PDB entry 4N7R | X-ray diffraction, 2.80 A resolution | chains C and D of the 4 polymer chains in the assembly

== Chain C (and D) ==
Protein: Genomic DNA, chromosome 3, P1 clone: MXL8
Organism: Arabidopsis thaliana
Notes: chain D of this document is another copy of the same molecule, construct and numbering; everything in this record applies to it too
Reference sequence: Q9LU39 (Q9LU39_ARATH); residue numbers follow UniProt; this construct covers 42-317
Chain sequence (310 residues; row label = number of the first residue in the row):
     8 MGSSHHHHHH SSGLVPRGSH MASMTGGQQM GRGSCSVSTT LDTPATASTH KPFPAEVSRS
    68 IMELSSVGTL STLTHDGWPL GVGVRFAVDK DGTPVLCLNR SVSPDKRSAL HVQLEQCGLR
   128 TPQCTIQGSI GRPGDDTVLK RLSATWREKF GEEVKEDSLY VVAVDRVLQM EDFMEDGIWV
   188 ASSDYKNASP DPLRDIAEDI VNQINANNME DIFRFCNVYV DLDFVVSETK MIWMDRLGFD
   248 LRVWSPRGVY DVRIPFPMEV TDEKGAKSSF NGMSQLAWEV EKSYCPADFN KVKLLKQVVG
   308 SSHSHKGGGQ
Disordered / not traced: 8-54, 307-317 (chain D: 8-55, 307-317)
Construct notes: expression tag (8-41)

== Chain C / chain D interface ==
Pairs across the interface - 78 pairs, chain C then chain D:
  Val74(C) - Gln120(D)
  Val74(C) - Phe180(D)  hydrophobic
  Gly75(C) - Gln120(D)  hydrogen bond (backbone-side chain)
  Thr76(C) - Thr76(D)  hydrogen bond
  Thr76(C) - His118(D)
  Ser78(C) - Ser78(D)  hydrogen bond
  Ser78(C) - Pro86(D)
  Ser78(C) - Gly88(D)
  Leu80(C) - Leu80(D)  hydrophobic
  Leu80(C) - Gly84(D)
  Gly84(C) - Leu80(D)
  Gly84(C) - Arg114(D)  hydrogen bond (backbone-side chain)
  Trp85(C) - Arg114(D)
  Trp85(C) - Ser115(D)  hydrogen bond (side chain-backbone)
  Trp85(C) - Gln134(D)
  Trp85(C) - Gly135(D)
  Trp85(C) - Asp172(D)
  Pro86(C) - Ser78(D)
  Pro86(C) - Leu80(D)
  Pro86(C) - Arg114(D)
  Pro86(C) - Ser115(D)
  Pro86(C) - Ala116(D)
  Pro86(C) - Gln134(D)  hydrogen bond (backbone-side chain)
  Leu87(C) - Ala116(D)  hydrophobic
  Leu87(C) - Thr132(D)
  Leu87(C) - Gln134(D)
  Gly88(C) - Ser78(D)
  Gly88(C) - Ala116(D)
  Gly88(C) - His118(D)
  Gly88(C) - Thr132(D)  hydrogen bond (backbone-side chain)
  Val89(C) - His118(D)
  Gly90(C) - His118(D)  hydrogen bond (backbone-side chain)
  Gly90(C) - Gln120(D)
  Gly90(C) - Gln130(D)  hydrogen bond (backbone-side chain)
  Gly90(C) - Phe180(D)
  Val91(C) - Phe180(D)
  Arg92(C) - Phe180(D)
  Cys104(C) - Met181(D)
  Leu105(C) - Met181(D)
  Asn106(C) - Met181(D)
  Asn106(C) - Glu182(D)
  Asn106(C) - Asp183(D)  hydrogen bond
  Arg107(C) - Leu175(D)
  Arg107(C) - Asp183(D)  hydrogen bond (side chain-backbone)
  Arg114(C) - Asp83(D)  hydrogen bond (side chain-backbone)
  Arg114(C) - Gly84(D)  hydrogen bond (side chain-backbone)
  Arg114(C) - Trp85(D)
  Arg114(C) - Pro86(D)
  Ser115(C) - Trp85(D)
  Ser115(C) - Pro86(D)
  Ala116(C) - Pro86(D)
  His118(C) - Thr76(D)
  His118(C) - Gly88(D)
  His118(C) - Val89(D)
  His118(C) - Gly90(D)  hydrogen bond (side chain-backbone)
  Gln120(C) - Val74(D)
  Gln120(C) - Gly75(D)
  Gln120(C) - Gly90(D)
  Gln130(C) - Gly90(D)  hydrogen bond (side chain-backbone)
  Thr132(C) - Leu87(D)
  Thr132(C) - Gly88(D)  hydrogen bond (side chain-backbone)
  Gln134(C) - Pro86(D)  hydrogen bond (side chain-backbone)
  Gln134(C) - Leu87(D)
  Gly135(C) - Trp85(D)
  Glu160(C) - Val306(D)
  Ser165(C) - Met181(D)
  Asp172(C) - Trp85(D)
  Met177(C) - Val89(D)  hydrophobic
  Phe180(C) - Val74(D)  hydrophobic
  Phe180(C) - Gly90(D)
  Phe180(C) - Val91(D)
  Met181(C) - Cys104(D)
  Met181(C) - Leu105(D)
  Met181(C) - Asn106(D)  hydrogen bond (backbone-side chain)
  Glu182(C) - Asn106(D)
  Glu182(C) - Arg107(D)
  Asp183(C) - Asn106(D)  hydrogen bond
  Asp183(C) - Arg107(D)  hydrogen bond (backbone-side chain)
Interface residues without a listed pair, chain C (39 interface residues in all): Leu175, Gly184, Trp186, Val306
Interface residues without a listed pair, chain D (41 interface residues in all): Thr79, Thr81, Arg92, Ser136, Glu159, Ser165, Trp186

== Overview ==
39 residues of chain C and 41 residues of chain D are in contact, with 20 hydrogen bonds. Polar pairs include
Gly75(C)-Gln120(D), Thr76(C)-Thr76(D) and Ser78(C)-Ser78(D).
Both chains are Genomic DNA, chromosome 3, P1 clone: MXL8 (Arabidopsis thaliana). Entry 4N7R (Crystal
structure of Arabidopsis glutamyl-tRNA reductase in complex with its binding protein) was determined by X-ray
diffraction.
